Entry 3RAD (X-ray diffraction, 3.35 A resolution); this record covers chains B and G of the 8 polymer chains in the assembly.

# Chain B
Name: DNA topoisomerase 4 subunit A
From: Streptococcus pneumoniae
Notes: EC 5.99.1.-
UniProt: P72525 (PARC_STRPN); numbering as in UniProt (aligned over 1-488)
Chain sequence (496 residues; each row starts with the number of its first residue):
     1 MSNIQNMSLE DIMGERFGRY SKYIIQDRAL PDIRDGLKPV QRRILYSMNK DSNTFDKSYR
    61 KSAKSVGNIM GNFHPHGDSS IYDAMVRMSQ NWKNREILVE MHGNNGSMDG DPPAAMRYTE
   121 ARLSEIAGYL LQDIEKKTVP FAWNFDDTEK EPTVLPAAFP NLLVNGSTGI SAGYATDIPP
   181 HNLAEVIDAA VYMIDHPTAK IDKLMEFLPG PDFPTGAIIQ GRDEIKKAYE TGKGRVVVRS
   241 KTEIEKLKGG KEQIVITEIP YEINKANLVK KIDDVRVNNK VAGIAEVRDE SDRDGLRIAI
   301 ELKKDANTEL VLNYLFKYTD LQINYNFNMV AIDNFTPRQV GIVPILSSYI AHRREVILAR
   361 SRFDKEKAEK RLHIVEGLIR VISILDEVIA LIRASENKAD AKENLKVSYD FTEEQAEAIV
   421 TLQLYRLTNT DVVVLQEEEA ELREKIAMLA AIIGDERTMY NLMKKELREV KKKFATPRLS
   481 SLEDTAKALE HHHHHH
Not modelled in the structure: 1-2, 485-496
Sequence notes: expression tag (489-496)
Ion coordination: Mg2+: Phe316, Thr319, Gln322
Curated features (UniProtKB/Swiss-Prot):
  - active site: Tyr118 (O-(5'-phospho-DNA)-tyrosine intermediate)
  - site: Lys38 (Interaction with DNA), His74 (Interaction with DNA), His76 (Interaction with DNA), Arg87 (Interaction with DNA), Lys93 (Interaction with DNA), Arg117 (Transition state stabilizer)

# Chain G
Molecule: 7-nt DNA strand
Sequence (7 nucleotides; row label = number of the first residue in the row):
     9 CGTGCAT

# Chain B / chain G interface
Pairs across the interface (18):
  Arg28(B) - DA14(G)  salt bridge to the phosphate
  Lys38(B) - DC13(G)  salt bridge to the phosphate
  Val40(B) - DC13(G)  phosphate contact
  Val40(B) - DA14(G)  phosphate contact
  His74(B) - DA14(G)  salt bridge to the phosphate
  His76(B) - DA14(G)  hydrogen bond to the phosphate
  His76(B) - DT15(G)  salt bridge to the phosphate
  Gly77(B) - DT15(G)  hydrogen bond to the phosphate
  Ser80(B) - DA14(G)  base contact
  Ser80(B) - DT15(G)  base contact
  Ala84(B) - DC13(G)  phosphate contact
  Arg87(B) - DG12(G)  salt bridge to the phosphate
  Arg87(B) - DC13(G)  phosphate contact
  Lys93(B) - DG12(G)  phosphate contact
  Thr168(B) - DG12(G)  sugar contact
  Thr168(B) - DC13(G)  phosphate contact
  Ile170(B) - DT11(G)  base contact
  Ile170(B) - DG12(G)  hydrogen bond to the base
Also at the interface, not in a pair above, chain B (14 interface residues in all): Asp27, Gln41

# Overview
Chain B and chain G form an interface of 14 and 5 residues respectively; the contacts include 3 hydrogen bonds
and 5 salt bridges. Among the polar pairs are Ile170(B)-DG12(G), His76(B)-DA14(G) and Gly77(B)-DT15(G). From
UniProt: active-site residue Tyr118(B) on chain B.
Here chain B is DNA topoisomerase 4 subunit A (Streptococcus pneumoniae) and chain G is a 7-nt DNA strand.
Entry 3RAD (Quinolone(Clinafloxacin)-DNA cleavage complex of type IV topoisomerase from S. pneumoniae) was
determined by X-ray diffraction (same publication as 4KPE and 4KPF).
